8TW7 - chains 5 and 2 of the 8 polymer chains in the assembly; structure by electron microscopy, 3.80 A resolution.

Chain 5:
Protein: Replication factor C subunit 5
Organism: Saccharomyces cerevisiae
UniProt: P38251 (RFC5_YEAST); residue numbers follow UniProt; this construct covers 4-353
Amino-acid sequence (354 residues; row label = number of the first residue in the row):
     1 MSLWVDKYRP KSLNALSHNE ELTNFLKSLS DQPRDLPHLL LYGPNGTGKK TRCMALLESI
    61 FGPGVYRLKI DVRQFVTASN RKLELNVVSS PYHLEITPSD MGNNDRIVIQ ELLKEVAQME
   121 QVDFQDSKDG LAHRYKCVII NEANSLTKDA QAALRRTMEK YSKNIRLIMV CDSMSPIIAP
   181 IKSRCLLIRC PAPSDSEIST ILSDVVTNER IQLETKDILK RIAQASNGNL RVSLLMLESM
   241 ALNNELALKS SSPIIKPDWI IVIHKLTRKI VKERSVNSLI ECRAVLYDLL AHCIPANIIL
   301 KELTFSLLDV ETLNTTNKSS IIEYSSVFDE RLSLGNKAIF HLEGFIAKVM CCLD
Not modelled in the structure: 1-3, 118-132, 354
Differences from the reference sequence: initiating methionine (1); expression tag (2-3, 354)
Small-molecule neighbours: ADP (adenosine-5'-diphosphate): V5, Y8, R9, P10, A15, L16, S17, H18, G46, T47, G48, K49, K50, T51, I201, L230, R231, L234
Swiss-Prot annotation at these positions:
  - binding site (ATP): V5, S17, G43 to T51, R231

Chain 2:
Protein: Replication factor C subunit 2
Organism: Saccharomyces cerevisiae
UniProt: P40348 (RFC2_YEAST); residue numbers follow UniProt; this construct covers 14-353
Amino-acid sequence (340 residues; numbered 14 to 353; the number before each row is that of its first residue):
    14 SKLAAEQSLA QQPWVEKYRP KNLDEVTAQD HAVTVLKKTL KSANLPHMLF YGPPGTGKTS
    74 TILALTKELY GPDLMKSRIL ELNASDERGI SIVREKVKNF ARLTVSKPSK HDLENYPCPP
   134 YKIIILDEAD SMTADAQSAL RRTMETYSGV TRFCLICNYV TRIIDPLASR CSKFRFKALD
   194 ASNAIDRLRF ISEQENVKCD DGVLERILDI SAGDLRRGIT LLQSASKGAQ YLGDGKNITS
   254 TQVEELAGVV PHDILIEIVE KVKSGDFDEI KKYVNTFMKS GWSAASVVNQ LHEYYITNDN
   314 FDTNFKNQIS WLLFTTDSRL NNGTNEHIQL LNLLVKISQL
Not modelled in the structure: 263
Metal / ion sites: Mg2+: T72 (together with ATP-gamma-S)
Small-molecule neighbours: ATP-gamma-S (AGS; phosphothiophosphoric acid-adenylate ester): V28, Y31, R32, P33, E38, V39, T40, Q42, P66, P67, G68, T69, G70, K71, T72, S73, N171, L192, R200, L228, R229, I232
Swiss-Prot annotation at these positions:
  - binding site (ATP): V28, R32, G65 to S73, N171, R229

Interface between chain 5 and chain 2:
Pairs across the interface (41; chain 5 residue first):
  S28(5) with Y244(2)
  Y42(5) with G294(2)
  P44(5) with K292(2); G294(2)
  R156(5) with S98(2)
  K160(5) with S98(2), hydrogen bond
  S175(5) with E339(2), hydrogen bond
  R189(5) with E258(2), salt bridge; S293(2)
  N227(5) with N288(2); K292(2)
  K301(5) with N338(2); H340(2); I341(2)
  F305(5) with H340(2); L344(2), hydrophobic
  L308(5) with F280(2), hydrophobic; K284(2); L344(2), hydrophobic
  D309(5) with K284(2), salt bridge
  K318(5) with F280(2); D281(2), salt bridge
  S319(5) with F280(2); V348(2); Q352(2)
  I322(5) with L344(2), hydrophobic; N345(2)
  E323(5) with N345(2)
  S325(5) with I341(2)
  S326(5) with R332(2), hydrogen bond; I341(2); Q342(2), hydrogen bond (backbone-side chain); N345(2), hydrogen bond
  V327(5) with R332(2)
  D329(5) with T337(2); N338(2), hydrogen bond (side chain-backbone)
  E330(5) with R332(2); N335(2), hydrogen bond; T337(2)
  S333(5) with N335(2), hydrogen bond (side chain-backbone); G336(2)
Other interface residues (no listed pair), chain 5 (27 interface residues in all): G43, K114, A192, G228, L334
Other interface residues (no listed pair), chain 2 (27 interface residues in all): M291, S331, L333, K349

Overview:
Chain 5 and chain 2 each contribute 27 residues to their interface, with 8 hydrogen bonds and 3 salt bridges.
Among the polar pairs are R189(5)-E258(2), D309(5)-K284(2) and K318(5)-D281(2). Ligands of chain 5: ADP.
Ligands of chain 2: ATP-gamma-S.
Here chain 5 is Replication factor C subunit 5 and chain 2 is Replication factor C subunit 2, both from
Saccharomyces cerevisiae. Entry 8TW7 (Cryo-EM structure of S. cerevisiae Ctf18-RFC-PCNA complex in Apo state
conformation I) was determined by electron microscopy (same publication as 9B8R, 8TW8, 8TW9, 8TWA and 8TWB).
